Entry 6TOA (electron microscopy, 3.47 A resolution); this record covers chains F and G of the 7 polymer chains in the assembly.

[Chain F]
Molecule: Tail terminator protein Rcc01690
Source organism: Rhodobacter capsulatus DE442
UniProt: D5ATZ6 (D5ATZ6_RHOCB); numbering as in UniProt (aligned over 1-135)
Sequence (135 residues; row label = number of the first residue in the row):
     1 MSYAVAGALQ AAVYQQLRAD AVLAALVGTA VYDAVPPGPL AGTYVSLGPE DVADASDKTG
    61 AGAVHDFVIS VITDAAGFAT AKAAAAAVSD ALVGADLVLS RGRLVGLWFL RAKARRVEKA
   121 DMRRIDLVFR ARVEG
Unresolved in the structure: 1

[Chain G]
Molecule: Tail tube protein Rcc01691
Source organism: Rhodobacter capsulatus DE442
UniProt: D5ATZ7 (D5ATZ7_RHOCB); residue numbers follow UniProt; this construct covers 1-137
Sequence (137 residues; numbered 1 to 137; the number before each row is that of its first residue):
     1 MAAQNGKDLL IKLDLTGSGQ FETIAGLRAT RISFNAETVD VTSLESQGGW RELLGGAGVR
    61 SASISGAGVF KDADTDERAR QIFFDGEVPE FQVIIPDFGI VQGPFMITSI DYAGSHNGEA
   121 SYELAMASAG ALSFTAI
Unresolved in the structure: 1-2, 137

[Chain F / chain G interface]
Residue-residue contacts (6):
  R103(F) with A3(G), hydrogen bond (side chain-backbone)
  V105(F) with A3(G); N5(G)
  W108(F) with N5(G); K7(G)
  E134(F) with A3(G), hydrogen bond (side chain-backbone)
Also at the interface, not in a pair above, chain F (5 interface residues in all): G106
Also at the interface, not in a pair above, chain G (4 interface residues in all): Q4

[In short]
The interface between chain F and chain G involves 5 residues on one side and 4 on the other, with 2 hydrogen
bonds. Polar pairs include R103(F)-A3(G) and E134(F)-A3(G).
Chain F is Tail terminator protein Rcc01690 and chain G is Tail tube protein Rcc01691, both from Rhodobacter
capsulatus DE442; the structure, Neck of empty GTA particle computed with C6 symmetry, was determined by
electron microscopy (same publication as 6TB9, 6TBA, 6TE8, 6TE9, 6TEB, 6TEH and 3 further entries).
